PDB entry 5FYJ | X-ray diffraction, 3.11 A resolution | chains G and H of the 8 polymer chains in the assembly

# Chain G
Protein: GP120 env ectodomain
Source organism: Human immunodeficiency virus 1
Notes: fragment: gp120 env ectodomain, residues 32-506
Reference sequence: C6ZIG9 (C6ZIG9_9HIV1); the construct lacks a stretch of the UniProt sequence and is renumbered around it, so the offset changes along the chain: 33-138 = UniProt 32-137; 139-144 = UniProt 144-149; 148-187 = UniProt 150-189; 188-309 = UniProt 192-313; 5 more segments
Sequence (484 residues; each row starts with the number of its first residue; note: 12 numbers in that range are skipped by the numbering (no residue carries them; nothing is unmodelled there); a row labelled like 138A-138F holds insertion residues (138A, then the next letters in order)):
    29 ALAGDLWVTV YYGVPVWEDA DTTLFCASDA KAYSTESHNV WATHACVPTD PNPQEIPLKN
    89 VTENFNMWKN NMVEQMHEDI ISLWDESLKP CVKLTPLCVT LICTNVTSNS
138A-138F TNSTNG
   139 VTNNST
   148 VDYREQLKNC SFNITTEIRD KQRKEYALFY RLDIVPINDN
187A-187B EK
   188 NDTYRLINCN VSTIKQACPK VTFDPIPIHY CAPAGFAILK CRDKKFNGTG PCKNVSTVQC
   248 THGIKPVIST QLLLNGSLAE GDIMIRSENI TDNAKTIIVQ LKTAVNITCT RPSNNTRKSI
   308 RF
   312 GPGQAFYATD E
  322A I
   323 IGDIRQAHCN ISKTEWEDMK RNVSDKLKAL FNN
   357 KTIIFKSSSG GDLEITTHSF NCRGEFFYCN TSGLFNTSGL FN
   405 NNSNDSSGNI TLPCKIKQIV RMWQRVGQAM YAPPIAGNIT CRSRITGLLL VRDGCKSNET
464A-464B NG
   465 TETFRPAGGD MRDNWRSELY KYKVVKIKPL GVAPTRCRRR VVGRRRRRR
Not modelled in the structure: 29-30, 511-513
Disulfide bonds: Cys54-Cys74, Cys119-Cys205, Cys126-Cys196, Cys131-Cys157, Cys218-Cys247, Cys228-Cys239, Cys296-Cys331, Cys378-Cys445, Cys385-Cys418
Covalently attached groups: glycan linked to Asn88, Asn262, Asn276, Asn332; N-acetylglucosamine (NAG) linked to Asn133, Asn142, Asn156, Asn160, Asn188, Asn197, Asn234, Asn241, Asn293, Asn301, Asn344, Asn355, Asn386, Asn392, Asn413, Asn442, Asn464A
Sequence notes: expression tag (29-32, 509-513); engineered mutation Cys459 (Gly455 in C6ZIG9), Cys501 (Ala499 in C6ZIG9)
Reported in the primary citation:
  - post-translational modification sites: Asn88, Asn160, Asn188, Asn197, Asn234, Asn241, Asn276, Asn293, Asn332
  - binding site for N-acetylglucosamine: Lys187B
  - conformationally variable residues: Asn234, Asn276

# Chain H
Protein: PGT122
Source organism: Homo sapiens
Notes: fragment: pgt122 antibody fab heavy chain
Sequence (244 residues; each row starts with the number of its first residue; a row labelled like 82A-82C holds insertion residues (82A, then the next letters in order)):
     1 QVHLQESGPG LVKPSETLSL TCNVSGTLVR DNYWSWIRQP LGKQPEWIGY VHDSGDTNYN
    61 PSLKSRVHLS LDKSKNLVSL RL
82A-82C TGV
    83 TAADSAIYYC ATTKHGRR
100A-100R IYGVVAFKEWFTYFYMDV
   101 WGKGTSVTVS SASTKGPSVF PLAPSSKSTS GGTAALGCLV KDYFPEPVTV SWNSGALTSG
   161 VHTFPAVLQS SGLYSLSSVV TVPSSSLGTQ TYICNVNHKP SNTKVDKRVE PKSCDKGLEV
   221 LFQ
Not modelled in the structure: 127-130, 212-223
Disulfide bonds: Cys22-Cys92, Cys138-Cys194
Covalently attached groups: N-acetylglucosamine (NAG) linked to Asn23

# Interface between chain G and chain H
Residue-residue contacts - 13 pairs, chain G then chain H:
  Asn138B(G) - Asn58(H)
  Asp325(G) - Tyr100B(H)
  Ile326(G) - Glu100I(H)
  Arg327(G) - Tyr100B(H)
  Arg327(G) - Gly100C(H)
  Arg327(G) - Val100D(H)
  Arg327(G) - Glu100I(H)  salt bridge
  Gln328(G) - Phe100G(H)
  Gln328(G) - Glu100I(H)  hydrogen bond (backbone-side chain)
  His330(G) - Val100D(H)
  His330(G) - Phe100G(H)
  Thr415(G) - Phe100G(H)
  Pro417(G) - Phe100G(H)  hydrophobic
Also at the interface, not in a pair above, chain G (9 interface residues in all): Leu416
Also at the interface, not in a pair above, chain H (7 interface residues in all): Tyr50

# Summary
9 residues of chain G and 7 residues of chain H are in contact, with 1 hydrogen bond and 1 salt bridge. Among
the polar pairs are Arg327(G)-Glu100I(H) and Gln328(G)-Glu100I(H). The paper reports a binding site for
N-acetylglucosamine at Lys187B(G); modification sites Asn88(G), Asn160(G) and Asn188(G) among others.
Chain G is GP120 env ectodomain (Human immunodeficiency virus 1) and chain H is PGT122 (Homo sapiens); the
structure, Crystal Structure at 3.4 A Resolution of Fully Glycosylated HIV-1 Clade G X1193.c1 SOSIP.664
Prefusion Env ..., was determined by X-ray diffraction together with 5FYK and 5FYL from the same study.
